Entry 5KB1 (X-ray diffraction, 2.09 A resolution); this record covers chain A.

[Chain A]
Molecule: Hg(II)Zn(II)(GRAND Coil Ser-L16CL30H)3+
Amino-acid sequence (36 residues; each row starts with the number of its first residue):
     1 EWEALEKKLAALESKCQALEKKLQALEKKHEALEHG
Ion coordination: Hg2+ near Cys16 (its only coordinating residue here); Zn2+ site 1: Lys22, Glu27, Glu31, His35; Zn2+ site 2 near His30 (its only coordinating residue here)

[Overview]
Lys22, Glu27, Glu31 and His35 coordinate Zn2+ site 1.
Chain A is Hg(II)Zn(II)(GRAND Coil Ser-L16CL30H)3+; the structure, Crystal Structure of a Tris-thiolate Hg(II)
Complex in a de Novo Three Stranded Coiled Coil Peptide, was determined by X-ray diffraction, deposited
together with 5K92, 5KB0 and 5KB2.
